5S4X - chains C and E of the 6 polymer chains in the assembly; structure by X-ray diffraction, 2.53 A resolution.

[Chain C]
Name: Tubulin alpha-1B chain
Organism: Bos taurus
UniProtKB: P81947 (TBA1B_BOVIN); numbering as in UniProt (aligned over 1-451)
Amino-acid sequence (451 residues; numbered 1 to 451; the number before each row is that of its first residue):
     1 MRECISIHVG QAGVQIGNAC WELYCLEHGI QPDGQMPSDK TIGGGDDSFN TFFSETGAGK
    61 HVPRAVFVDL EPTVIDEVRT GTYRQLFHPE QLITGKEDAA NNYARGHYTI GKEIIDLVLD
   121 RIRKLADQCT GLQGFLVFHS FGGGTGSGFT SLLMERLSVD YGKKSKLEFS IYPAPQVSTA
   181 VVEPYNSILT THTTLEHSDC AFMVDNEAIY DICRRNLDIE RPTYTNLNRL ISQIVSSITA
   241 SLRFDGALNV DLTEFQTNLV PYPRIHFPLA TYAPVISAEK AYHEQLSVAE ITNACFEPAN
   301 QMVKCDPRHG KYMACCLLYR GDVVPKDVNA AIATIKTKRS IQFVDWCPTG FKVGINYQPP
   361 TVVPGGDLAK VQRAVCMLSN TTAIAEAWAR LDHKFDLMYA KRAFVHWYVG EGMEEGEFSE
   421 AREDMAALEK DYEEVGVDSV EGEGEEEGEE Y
Disordered / not traced: 441-451
Bound ions: Ca2+: Asp-39, Thr-41, Gly-44, Glu-55
Residues lining bound ligands: GTP (guanosine-5'-triphosphate): Gly-10, Gln-11, Ala-12, Gln-15, Ile-16, Asp-69, Asp-98, Ala-99, Ala-100, Asn-101, Ser-140, Gly-142, Gly-143, Gly-144, Thr-145, Gly-146, Ile-171, Pro-173, Val-177, Ser-178, Thr-179, Glu-183, Asn-206, Tyr-224, Leu-227, Asn-228, Ile-231

[Chain E]
Name: Stathmin-4
Organism: Rattus norvegicus
UniProtKB: P63043 (STMN4_RAT); residues 5-145 here correspond to UniProt positions 49-189 (UniProt number = residue number + 44)
Amino-acid sequence (143 residues; numbered 3 to 145; the number before each row is that of its first residue):
     3 MADMEVIELN KCTSGQSFEV ILKPPSFDGV PEFNASLPRR RDPSLEEIQK KLEAAEERRK
    63 YQEAELLKHL AEKREHEREV IQKAIEENNN FIKMAKEKLA QKMESNKENR EAHLAAMLER
   123 LQEKDKHAEE VRKNKELKEE ASR
Disordered / not traced: 3-5, 29-43, 144-145
Sequence notes: initiating methionine (3); expression tag (4)
Curated features (UniProtKB/Swiss-Prot):
  - modified residue: Ser-46 (Phosphoserine)

[Chain C / chain E interface]
Residue-residue contacts (32; chain C residue first):
  His-107(C) with Lys-104(E), hydrogen bond
  Tyr-108(C) with Lys-104(E); Met-105(E), hydrophobic; Asn-108(E)
  Thr-109(C) with Arg-112(E)
  Lys-112(C) with Met-105(E)
  Glu-155(C) with Leu-101(E); Lys-104(E), salt bridge
  Arg-156(C) with Leu-101(E)
  Ser-158(C) with Phe-93(E); Ile-94(E)
  Val-159(C) with Ile-94(E); Ala-97(E), hydrophobic; Lys-98(E)
  Gly-162(C) with Asn-90(E); Ile-94(E)
  Lys-163(C) with Asn-90(E), hydrogen bond (backbone-side chain); Phe-93(E)
  Thr-193(C) with Lys-104(E)
  Glu-196(C) with Phe-93(E)
  His-197(C) with Phe-93(E); Ala-97(E)
  Val-409(C) with His-115(E), hydrogen bond (backbone-side chain)
  Gly-410(C) with Arg-112(E)
  Glu-411(C) with Asn-108(E), hydrogen bond (backbone-side chain); Arg-112(E), salt bridge
  Gly-412(C) with Asn-108(E), hydrogen bond (backbone-side chain); Asn-111(E), hydrogen bond (backbone-side chain); Arg-112(E)
  Met-413(C) with Asn-108(E)
  Glu-414(C) with Ser-107(E), hydrogen bond; Asn-111(E), hydrogen bond
Interface residues without a listed pair, chain C (20 interface residues in all): Leu-152
Interface residues without a listed pair, chain E (15 interface residues in all): Glu-89, Lys-100

[In short]
Chain C and chain E form an interface of 20 and 15 residues respectively; the contacts include 8 hydrogen
bonds and 2 salt bridges. Polar contacts include Glu-155(C)/Lys-104(E), Glu-411(C)/Arg-112(E) and
His-107(C)/Lys-104(E). Bound to chain C: GTP.
Here chain C is Tubulin alpha-1B chain (Bos taurus) and chain E is Stathmin-4 (Rattus norvegicus). Entry 5S4X
(Tubulin-Z2856434917-complex) was determined by X-ray diffraction, deposited together with 5S4L, 5S4M, 5S4N,
5S4O, 5S4P, 5S4Q and 52 further entries.
